7S7R - chains A and B; structure by X-ray diffraction, 1.77 A resolution.

# Chain A
Name: Merozoite surface protein P12
Source organism: Plasmodium falciparum 3D7
Reference sequence: C6KSX0 (PF12_PLAF7); numbering as in UniProt (aligned over 28-304)
Sequence (280 residues; row label = number of the first residue in the row):
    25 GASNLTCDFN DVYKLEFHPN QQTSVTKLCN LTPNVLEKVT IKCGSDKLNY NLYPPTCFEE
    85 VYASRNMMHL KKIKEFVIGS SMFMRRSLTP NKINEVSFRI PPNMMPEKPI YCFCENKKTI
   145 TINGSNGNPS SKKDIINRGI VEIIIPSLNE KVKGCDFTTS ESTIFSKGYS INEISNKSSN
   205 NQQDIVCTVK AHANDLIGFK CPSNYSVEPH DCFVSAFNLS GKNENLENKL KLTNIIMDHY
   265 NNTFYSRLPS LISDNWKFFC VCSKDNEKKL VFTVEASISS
Disordered / not traced: 25-27, 200-206
Sequence notes: expression tag (25-27)
Cystine bridges: Cys31-Cys53, Cys67-Cys138, Cys81-Cys136, Cys179-Cys211, Cys225-Cys286, Cys236-Cys284
Glycans and other covalent adducts: N-acetylglucosamine (NAG) linked to Asn242

# Chain B
Name: Nanobody G7
Source organism: Vicugna pacos
Notes: antibody fragment or engineered binder
Sequence (127 residues; row label = number of the first residue in the row):
     1 QVQLQESGGG LVQAGGSLRL SCAASGRTFS SYGMGWFRQA PGTEREFVAA ISWSGDSTYY
    61 ADSVKGRFTI SIDKAKNTVY LQMNSLKPED TAVYYCAADH ALVVGGTYNY WGQGTQVTVS
   121 SHHHHHH
Disordered / not traced: 1-3, 122-127
Cystine bridges: Cys22-Cys96
Metal / ion sites: Na+: Gly15, Ser85, Asn109

# Chain A / chain B interface
Contacting residue pairs - 28 pairs, chain A then chain B:
  Gln207(A) with Tyr32(B)
  Asp208(A) with Tyr32(B), hydrogen bond (backbone-side chain); Val104(B)
  Val210(A) with Tyr32(B), hydrophobic; His100(B)
  Asn242(A) with Val103(B)
  Leu243(A) with Phe37(B); Phe47(B), hydrophobic; Tyr59(B), hydrophobic; Asp99(B); Leu102(B)
  Ser244(A) with Phe47(B); Leu102(B)
  Gly245(A) with Leu102(B)
  Lys246(A) with Glu44(B), salt bridge
  Asn279(A) with Ser57(B); Tyr59(B)
  Trp280(A) with Tyr59(B)
  Lys281(A) with Tyr59(B); Asp99(B), salt bridge
  Phe283(A) with His100(B); Val103(B), hydrophobic
  Val285(A) with Val103(B), hydrophobic
  Lys293(A) with Val104(B), hydrogen bond (side chain-backbone); Thr107(B), hydrogen bond
  Val295(A) with Val104(B), hydrophobic
  Glu299(A) with Ser52(B); Tyr59(B)
Other interface residues (no listed pair), chain A (17 interface residues in all): Phe241
Other interface residues (no listed pair), chain B (15 interface residues in all): Ser31, Tyr110
Interface features reported in the paper:
  - specific contacts: Phe283(A)-His100(B) (hydrophobic contact), Phe283(A)-Val103(B) (hydrophobic contact)
  - epitope / paratope residues, chain A: Phe283(A)
  - epitope / paratope residues, chain B: His100(B), Val103(B)

# Summary
The interface between chain A and chain B involves 17 residues on one side and 15 on the other, with 3
hydrogen bonds and 2 salt bridges. Polar pairs include Lys246(A)-Glu44(B), Lys281(A)-Asp99(B) and
Asp208(A)-Tyr32(B). The paper describes hydrophobic contacts between Phe283(A) and His100(B) and Phe283(A) and
Val103(B). The paper reports epitope/paratope residues Phe283(A) and His100(B) among others.
Chain A is Merozoite surface protein P12 (Plasmodium falciparum 3D7) and chain B is Nanobody G7 (Vicugna
pacos); the structure, Plasmodium falciparum protein Pf12 bound to nanobody G7, was determined by X-ray
diffraction.
